9CRQ - chains S and E of the 12 polymer chains in the assembly; structure by electron microscopy, 3.07 A resolution.

# Chain S
Molecule: 63-nt RNA strand
Source organism: Saccharolobus solfataricus
Sequence (63 nucleotides; row label = number of the first residue in the row):
     1 AUUGAAAGUUCUGUUUCGAAGAAAACCCGCCUCAGAUUCAUUAUGGGGAU
    51 AAUCUCUUAUAGA
Not modelled in the structure: 36-63

# Chain E
Name: CRISPR-associated aCascade subunit Cas7/Csa2 2
Source organism: Saccharolobus solfataricus P2
UniProt: Q97Y91 (CSA2B_SACS2); residue numbers follow UniProt; this construct covers 1-321
Amino-acid sequence (321 residues; row label = number of the first residue in the row):
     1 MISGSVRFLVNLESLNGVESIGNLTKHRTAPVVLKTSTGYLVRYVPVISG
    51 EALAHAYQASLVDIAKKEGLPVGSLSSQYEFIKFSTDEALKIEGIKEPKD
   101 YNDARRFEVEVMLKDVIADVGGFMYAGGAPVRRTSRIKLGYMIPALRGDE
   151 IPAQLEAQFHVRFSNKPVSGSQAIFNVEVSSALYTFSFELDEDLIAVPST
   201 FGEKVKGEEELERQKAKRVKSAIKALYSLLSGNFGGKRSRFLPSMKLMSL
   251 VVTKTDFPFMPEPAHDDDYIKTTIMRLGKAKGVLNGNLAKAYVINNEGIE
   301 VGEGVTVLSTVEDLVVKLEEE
Not modelled in the structure: 159-175, 321
Swiss-Prot annotation at these positions:
  - mutagenesis: His160 (H160A: Significantly reduced affinity for crRNA)

# How chain S and chain E interact
Pairs across the interface (14; chain S residue first):
  G29(S) - Phe123(E)  hydrogen bond to the sugar
  G29(S) - Met124(E)  sugar contact
  G29(S) - Arg132(E)  sugar contact
  C30(S) - Ser85(E)  base contact
  C30(S) - Met124(E)  base contact
  C30(S) - Ser135(E)  phosphate contact
  C31(S) - Glu51(E)  sugar contact
  U32(S) - Glu51(E)  sugar contact
  U32(S) - His55(E)  salt bridge to the phosphate
  C33(S) - Glu19(E)  hydrogen bond to the base
  C33(S) - Arg28(E)  salt bridge to the phosphate
  A34(S) - Asn16(E)  phosphate contact
  G35(S) - Gly236(E)  phosphate contact
  G35(S) - Lys237(E)  hydrogen bond to the phosphate
Interface residues without a listed pair, chain S (8 interface residues in all): C28
Interface residues without a listed pair, chain E (19 interface residues in all): Gly17, Ala52, Phe81, Pro130, Arg133, Thr134, Ser239

# Summary
The interface between chain S and chain E involves 8 residues on one side and 19 on the other; the contacts
include 3 hydrogen bonds and 2 salt bridges. Polar contacts include C33(S)-Glu19(E), G29(S)-Phe123(E) and
G35(S)-Lys237(E). UniProt lists one mutagenesis site on chain E.
Chain S is a 63-nt RNA strand (Saccharolobus solfataricus) and chain E is CRISPR-associated aCascade subunit
Cas7/Csa2 2 (Saccharolobus solfataricus P2); the structure, Post-targeting aCascade Type IA CRISPR-Cas
Surveillance Complexes, was determined by electron microscopy.
